Entry 7TRY (electron microscopy, 3.70 A resolution); this record covers chains P and U of the 6 polymer chains in the assembly.

== Chain P ==
Protein: Corticotropin-releasing factor receptor 2
From: Homo sapiens
Reference sequence: Q13324 (CRFR2_HUMAN); residues 2-388 carry their UniProt numbers (387 of 560 residues fall inside the UniProt entry; the rest is not from it)
Sequence (560 residues; each row starts with the number of its first residue):
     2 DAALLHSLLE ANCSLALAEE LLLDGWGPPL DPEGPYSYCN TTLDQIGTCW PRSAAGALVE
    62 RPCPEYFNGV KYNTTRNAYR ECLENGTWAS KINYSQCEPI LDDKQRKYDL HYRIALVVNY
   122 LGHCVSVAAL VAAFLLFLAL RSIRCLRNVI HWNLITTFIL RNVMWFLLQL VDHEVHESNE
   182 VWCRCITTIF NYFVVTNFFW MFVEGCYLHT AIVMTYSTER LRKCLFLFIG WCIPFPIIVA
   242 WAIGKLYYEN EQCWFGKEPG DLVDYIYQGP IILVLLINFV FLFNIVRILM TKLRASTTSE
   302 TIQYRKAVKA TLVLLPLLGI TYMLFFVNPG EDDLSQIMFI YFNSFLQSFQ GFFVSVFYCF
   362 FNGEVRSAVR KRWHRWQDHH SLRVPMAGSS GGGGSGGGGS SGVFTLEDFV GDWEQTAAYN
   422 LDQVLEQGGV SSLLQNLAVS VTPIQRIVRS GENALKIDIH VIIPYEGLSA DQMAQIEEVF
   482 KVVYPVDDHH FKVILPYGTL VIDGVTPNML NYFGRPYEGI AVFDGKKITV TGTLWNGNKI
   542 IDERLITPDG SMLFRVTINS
Not modelled in the structure: 2-40, 54-60, 85-87, 103-105, 261-262, 329-331, 384-561
Cystine bridges: Cys64-Cys98, Cys184-Cys254
Swiss-Prot annotation at these positions:
  - glycosylation (N-linked (GlcNAc...) asparagine): Asn13, Asn41, Asn74, Asn86, Asn94
From the paper describing this entry:
  - mutagenesis - R148A, H152A, E205A, L209A, T216A, R223A, K258A, K293A, L294A, S297A, K307A, L315A: decreased signaling with Guanine nucleotide-binding protein subunit alpha-11
  - mutagenesis - Y217A, I289A, V314A, Y359A: abolished signaling with Guanine nucleotide-binding protein subunit alpha-11
  - mutagenesis - E220A, K258A: unchanged signaling in response to Gs
  - mutagenesis - Y217A: abolished signaling in response to Gs
  - mutagenesis - V214A, T216A, S218A, R221A, L222A, V314A, Y359A: decreased signaling in response to Gs
  - mutagenesis - R148A, H152A, E205A, L209A, Y217A, E220A, L290A, K293A, L294A, K307A, L315A: decreased signaling
  - mutagenesis - S297A: abolished signaling

== Chain U ==
Protein: Urocortin
Reference sequence: P55089 (UCN1_HUMAN); residues 1-40 here correspond to UniProt positions 83-122 (UniProt number = residue number + 82)
Sequence (40 residues; each row starts with the number of its first residue):
     1 DNPSLSIDLT FHLLRTLLEL ARTQSQRERA EQNRIIFDSV
Not modelled in the structure: 1
Swiss-Prot annotation at these positions:
  - modified residue: Val40 (Valine amide)

== Interface between chain P and chain U ==
Contacting residue pairs - 13 pairs, chain P then chain U:
  Phe68(P) - Asn33(U)
  Ile93(P) - Val40(U)
  Tyr95(P) - Phe37(U)  hydrophobic
  Leu169(P) - Phe11(U)  hydrophobic
  His174(P) - Arg22(U)
  Phe256(P) - Arg15(U)  hydrogen bond (backbone-side chain)
  Gly257(P) - Arg15(U)
  Lys258(P) - Arg15(U)
  Tyr323(P) - Ser6(U)
  Phe326(P) - Ser6(U)
  Val328(P) - Ser4(U)
  Val328(P) - Leu5(U)  hydrophobic
  Phe340(P) - Ser4(U)
Interface residues without a listed pair, chain P (20 interface residues in all): Ser91, Lys92, Pro100, Thr188, Phe191, Gln269, Ile272, Leu276
Interface residues without a listed pair, chain U (12 interface residues in all): Ile7, Leu18, Ala30

== In short ==
The interface between chain P and chain U involves 20 residues on one side and 12 on the other, with 1
hydrogen bond. Its one hydrogen-bonded contact is Phe256(P)-Arg15(U). The paper reports that R148A, H152A and
E205A of chain P, among others, reduce signaling with Guanine nucleotide-binding protein subunit alpha-11;
R148A, H152A and E205A of chain P, among others, reduce signaling; 22 substitutions were tested in all.
Chain P is Corticotropin-releasing factor receptor 2 (Homo sapiens) and chain U is Urocortin; the structure,
Cryo-EM structure of corticotropin releasing factor receptor 2 bound to Urocortin 1 and coupled with
heterotrimeric ..., was determined by electron microscopy, deposited together with 7TS0.
